6FKZ - chains A and E of the 4 polymer chains in the assembly; structure by X-ray diffraction, 3.30 A resolution.

[Chain A]
Protein: NAD-dependent protein deacylase sirtuin-5, mitochondrial
Source organism: Danio rerio
Notes: EC 3.5.1.-
UniProt: Q6DHI5 (SIR5_DANRE); residues 28-305 here = UniProt positions 28-305
Chain sequence (284 residues; row label = number of the first residue in the row):
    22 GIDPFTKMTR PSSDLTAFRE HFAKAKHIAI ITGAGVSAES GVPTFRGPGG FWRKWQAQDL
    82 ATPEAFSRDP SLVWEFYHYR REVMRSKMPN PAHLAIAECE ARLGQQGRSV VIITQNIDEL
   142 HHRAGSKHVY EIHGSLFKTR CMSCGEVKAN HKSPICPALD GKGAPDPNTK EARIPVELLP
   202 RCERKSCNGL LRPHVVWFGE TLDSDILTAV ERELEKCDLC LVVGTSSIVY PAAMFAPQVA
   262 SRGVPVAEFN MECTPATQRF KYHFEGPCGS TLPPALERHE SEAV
Unresolved in the structure: 22-34, 299-305
Construct notes: expression tag (22-27)
Ion coordination: Zn2+: Cys162, Cys165, Cys203, Cys208
UniProt features mapped onto this chain:
  - active site: His154 (Proton acceptor)
  - binding site (NAD(+)): Gln136 to Asp139, Gly245 to Ser247, Asn271 to Glu273, Cys289
  - binding site (substrate): Tyr98, Arg101
  - binding site (Zn(2+)): Cys162, Cys165, Cys203, Cys208

[Chain E]
Protein: 3(S)-(phenylthio)succinyl-CPS1 peptide
Chain sequence (8 residues; row label = number of the first residue in the row):
     1 XVLXEYGV
Modified residues: GZB (2-benzamidoethanoic acid) at position 1; DQK ((2S)-4-[[(5S)-5-azanyl-6-oxidanylidene-hexyl]amino]-2-naphthalen-2-ylsulfanyl-4-oxidanylidene-butanoic acid) at position 4

[Interface between chain A and chain E]
Residue-residue contacts (24):
  Thr65(A) - DQK_4(E)
  Arg67(A) - DQK_4(E)
  Ala78(A) - DQK_4(E)
  Ala82(A) - DQK_4(E)
  Tyr98(A) - DQK_4(E)
  Arg101(A) - DQK_4(E)
  Ile138(A) - DQK_4(E)
  His154(A) - DQK_4(E)
  Val216(A) - DQK_4(E)
  Val217(A) - DQK_4(E)
  Trp218(A) - DQK_4(E)
  Phe219(A) - DQK_4(E)
  Glu221(A) - Val2(E)
  Glu221(A) - DQK_4(E)
  Thr222(A) - GZB_1(E)
  Thr222(A) - Val2(E)
  Thr222(A) - Leu3(E)
  Leu223(A) - Val2(E)  hydrogen bond (backbone-backbone)
  Leu228(A) - Val2(E)  hydrophobic
  Tyr251(A) - DQK_4(E)
  Tyr251(A) - Glu5(E)
  Tyr251(A) - Tyr6(E)  hydrophobic
  Ala254(A) - Tyr6(E)
  Met255(A) - Tyr6(E)
Also at the interface, not in a pair above, chain A (22 interface residues in all): Phe66, Gln136, Gly220

[In short]
22 residues of chain A and 6 residues of chain E are in contact, with 1 hydrogen bond. Its one hydrogen bond,
Leu223(A)-Val2(E), is backbone to backbone.
Chain A is NAD-dependent protein deacylase sirtuin-5, mitochondrial (Danio rerio) and chain E is
3(S)-(phenylthio)succinyl-CPS1 peptide; the structure, Crystal structure of zebrafish Sirtuin 5 in complex
with 3-(phenylthio)succinyl-CPS1 peptide, was determined by X-ray diffraction (same publication as 6FLG and
6FKY).
